PDB entry 7Y26 | electron microscopy, 3.30 A resolution | chains C and E of the 6 polymer chains in the assembly

Chain C:
Protein: Octreotide
Chain sequence (8 residues; each row starts with the number of its first residue):
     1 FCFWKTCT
Modified positions: Phe-1 (D-phenylalanine; DPN); Trp-4 (D-tryptophan; DTR)
Disulfides: Cys-2/Cys-7

Chain E:
Protein: Somatostatin receptor type 2
Source organism: Homo sapiens
UniProtKB: P30874 (SSR2_HUMAN); residues 1-337 here = UniProt positions 1-337
Chain sequence (337 residues; row label = number of the first residue in the row):
     1 MDMADEPLNG SHTWLSIPFD LNGSVVSTNT SNQTEPYYDL TSNAVLTFIY FVVCIIGLCG
    61 NTLVIYVILR YAKMKTITNI YILNLAIADE LFMLGLPFLA MQVALVHWPF GKAICRVVMT
   121 VDGINQFTSI FCLTVMSIDR YLAVVHPIKS AKWRRPRTAK MITMAVWGVS LLVILPIMIY
   181 AGLRSNQWGR SSCTINWPGE SGAWYTGFII YTFILGFLVP LTIICLCYLF IIIKVKSSGI
   241 RVGSSKRKKS EKKVTRMVSI VVAVFIFCWL PFYIFNVSSV SMAISPTPAL KGMFDFVVVL
   301 TYANSCANPI LYAFLSDNFK KSFQNVLCLV KVSGTDD
Unresolved in the structure: 1-40, 198-201, 239-247, 283-285, 327-337
Disulfides: Cys-115/Cys-193

Interface between chain C and chain E:
Contacting residue pairs (11):
  Cys-2(C) with Ser-279(E), hydrogen bond (backbone-side chain); Phe-294(E), hydrophobic
  Phe-3(C) with Ile-209(E), hydrophobic
  Trp-4(C) with Phe-272(E); Phe-294(E)
  Lys-5(C) with Gln-126(E), hydrogen bond
  Thr-6(C) with Thr-194(E); Phe-294(E)
  Cys-7(C) with Phe-294(E), hydrophobic
  Thr-8(C) with Asn-186(E); Gln-187(E)
Interface residues without a listed pair, chain C (8 interface residues in all): Phe-1
Interface residues without a listed pair, chain E (15 interface residues in all): Ser-185, Ser-192, Cys-193, Tyr-205, Phe-208, Asn-276, Lys-291

Summary:
8 residues of chain C and 15 residues of chain E are in contact; the contacts include 2 hydrogen bonds. Polar
contacts include Cys-2(C)/Ser-279(E) and Lys-5(C)/Gln-126(E).
Here chain C is Octreotide and chain E is Somatostatin receptor type 2 (Homo sapiens). Entry 7Y26 (Cryo-EM
structure of the octreotide-bound SSTR2-miniGq-scFv16 complex) was determined by electron microscopy together
with 7Y24 and 7Y27 from the same study.
